PDB entry 6MUR | electron microscopy, 3.10 A resolution | chains A and B of the 8 polymer chains in the assembly

[Chain A]
Name: Uncharacterized protein
Organism: Thermococcus onnurineus (strain NA1)
UniProt: B6YWB8 (B6YWB8_THEON); residues 1-777 here = UniProt positions 1-777
Sequence (791 residues; each row starts with the number of its first residue; numbers below 1 keep their minus sign (Met-13 is residue -13)):
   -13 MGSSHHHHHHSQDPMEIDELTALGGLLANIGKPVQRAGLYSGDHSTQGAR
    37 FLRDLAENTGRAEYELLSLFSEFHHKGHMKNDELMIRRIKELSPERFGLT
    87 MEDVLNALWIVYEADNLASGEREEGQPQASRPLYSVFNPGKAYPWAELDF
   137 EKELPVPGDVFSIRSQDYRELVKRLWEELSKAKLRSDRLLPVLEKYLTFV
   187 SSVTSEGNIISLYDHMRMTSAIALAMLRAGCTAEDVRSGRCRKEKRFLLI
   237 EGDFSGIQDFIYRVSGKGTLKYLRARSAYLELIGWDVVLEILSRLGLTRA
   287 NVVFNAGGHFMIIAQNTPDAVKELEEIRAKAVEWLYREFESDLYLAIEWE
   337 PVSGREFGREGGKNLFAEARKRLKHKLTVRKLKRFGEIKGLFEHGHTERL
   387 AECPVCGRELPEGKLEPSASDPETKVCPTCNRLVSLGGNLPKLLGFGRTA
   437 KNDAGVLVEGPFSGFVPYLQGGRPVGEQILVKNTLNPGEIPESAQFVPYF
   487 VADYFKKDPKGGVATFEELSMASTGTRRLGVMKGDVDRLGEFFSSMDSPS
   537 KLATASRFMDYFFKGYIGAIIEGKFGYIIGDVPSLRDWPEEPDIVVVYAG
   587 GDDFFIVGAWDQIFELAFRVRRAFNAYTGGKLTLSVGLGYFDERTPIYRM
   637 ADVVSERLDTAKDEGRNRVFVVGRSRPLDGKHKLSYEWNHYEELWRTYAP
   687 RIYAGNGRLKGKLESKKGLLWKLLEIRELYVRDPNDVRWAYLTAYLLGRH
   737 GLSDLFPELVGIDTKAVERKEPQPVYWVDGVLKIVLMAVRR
Disordered / not traced: -13 to 1, 108-112
Differences from the reference sequence: initiating methionine (-13); expression tag (-12 to 0); conflict Ala14 (His in B6YWB8), Asn15 (Asp in B6YWB8)
Metal / ion sites: Zn2+: Cys389, Cys392, Cys413, Cys416
From the paper describing this entry:
  - mutagenesis - K18A, H60A/H61A, D101A, R108A: abolished catalytic activity on ssDNA
  - conformationally variable residues (order/disorder transition): Arg108 to Gln112
  - mutagenesis - E107A, E109A/E110A: increased catalytic activity on ssDNA

[Chain B]
Name: Uncharacterized protein
Organism: Thermococcus onnurineus (strain NA1)
UniProt: B6YWB9 (B6YWB9_THEON); residues 1-186 here = UniProt positions 1-186
Sequence (187 residues; numbered 0 to 186; the number before each row is that of its first residue; numbering starts at 0):
     0 SMAYHQKHGGYGRGGYGRQDRPQVDASRLFGESPDVVGIKKMLEGKGKQW
    50 EAIQPYFDNVVREAKNFLEWSPNKRLANAVTVAAYLTSQGLKTNQVRKIL
   100 DMARTTELKVKRGEGDIKDDLVKMRYLLAYTVGKATGQSKYSLDAFHRIL
   150 DPMLEVLMGSPKKENFEKFYDFLQAVVAYHKFFGGGD
Disordered / not traced: 0-22, 44, 186
Differences from the reference sequence: expression tag (0)

[Chain A / chain B interface]
Contacting residue pairs (17):
  Val723(A) - Asn72(B)
  Val723(A) - Leu75(B)  hydrophobic
  Ala726(A) - Tyr178(B)
  Tyr727(A) - Leu75(B)  hydrophobic
  Tyr727(A) - Gln173(B)  hydrogen bond
  Tyr727(A) - Ala177(B)
  Tyr727(A) - Tyr178(B)  hydrophobic
  Ala730(A) - Tyr178(B)  hydrophobic
  Ala730(A) - Phe181(B)
  Tyr731(A) - Ala177(B)  hydrophobic
  Tyr731(A) - Lys180(B)
  Gly734(A) - Lys180(B)
  Ser739(A) - Phe181(B)
  Pro743(A) - Val36(B)
  Val746(A) - Tyr178(B)  hydrogen bond (backbone-side chain)
  Val746(A) - Phe181(B)  hydrophobic
  Ile748(A) - Ser32(B)
Other interface residues (no listed pair), chain A (12 interface residues in all): Gly747, Thr750
Other interface residues (no listed pair), chain B (13 interface residues in all): Glu31, Val35, Asp170, Ala174

[In short]
12 residues of chain A face 13 of chain B across their interface; the contacts include 2 hydrogen bonds. Polar
contacts include Tyr727(A)-Gln173(B) and Val746(A)-Tyr178(B). The paper reports that K18A, H60A/H61A and D101A
of chain A, among others, abolish catalytic activity on ssDNA; conformational variability at Arg108(A); 6
substitutions were tested in all.
Here chain A is Uncharacterized protein and chain B is Uncharacterized protein, both from Thermococcus
onnurineus (strain NA1). Entry 6MUR (Cryo-EM structure of Csm-crRNA-target RNA ternary complex in type III-A
CRISPR-Cas system) was determined by electron microscopy (same publication as 6MUA, 6MUU, 6MUS and 6MUT).
